PDB entry 6DNH | electron microscopy, 3.40 A resolution | chains B and E of the 4 polymer chains in the assembly

== Chain B ==
Protein: pre-mRNA 3' end processing protein WDR33
Source organism: Homo sapiens
UniProtKB: Q9C0J8 (WDR33_HUMAN); numbering as in UniProt (aligned over 1-572)
Sequence (587 residues; each row starts with the number of its first residue; numbers below 1 keep their minus sign (Met-14 is residue -14)):
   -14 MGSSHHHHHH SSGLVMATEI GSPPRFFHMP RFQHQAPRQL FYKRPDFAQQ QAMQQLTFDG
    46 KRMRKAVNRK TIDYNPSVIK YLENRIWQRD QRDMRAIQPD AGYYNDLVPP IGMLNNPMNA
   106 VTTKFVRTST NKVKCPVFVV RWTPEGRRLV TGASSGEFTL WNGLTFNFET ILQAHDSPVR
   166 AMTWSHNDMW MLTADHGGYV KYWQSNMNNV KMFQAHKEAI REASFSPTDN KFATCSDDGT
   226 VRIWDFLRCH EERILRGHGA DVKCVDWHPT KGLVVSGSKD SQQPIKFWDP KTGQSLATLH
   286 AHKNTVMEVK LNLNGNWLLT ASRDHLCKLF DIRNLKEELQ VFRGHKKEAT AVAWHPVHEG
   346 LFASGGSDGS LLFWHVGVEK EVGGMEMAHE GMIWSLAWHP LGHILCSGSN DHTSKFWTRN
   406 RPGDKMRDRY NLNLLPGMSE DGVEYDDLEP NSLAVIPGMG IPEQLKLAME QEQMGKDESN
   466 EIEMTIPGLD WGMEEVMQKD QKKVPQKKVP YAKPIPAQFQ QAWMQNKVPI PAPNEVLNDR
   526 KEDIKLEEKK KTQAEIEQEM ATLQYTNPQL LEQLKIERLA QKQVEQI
Not modelled in the structure: -14 to 41, 418-572
Differences from the reference sequence: expression tag (-14 to 0)
Swiss-Prot annotation at these positions:
  - modified residue: Ala2 (N-acetylalanine), Ser7 (Phosphoserine), Lys46 (N6-acetyllysine)
  - cross-link (Glycyl lysine isopeptide (Lys-Gly)): Lys526 (interchain with G-Cter in SUMO2), Lys530 (interchain with G-Cter in SUMO2), Lys560 (interchain with G-Cter in SUMO2)
Reported in the primary citation:
  - conformationally variable residues (order/disorder transition): Phe43 to Arg54
  - binding site for the 17-nt RNA strand (chain E): Phe43 to Gly45, Lys117, Phe153, Ile156
  - specificity-determining residues: Thr115 (proposed by the authors, not directly observed)

== Chain E ==
Molecule: 17-nt RNA strand
Sequence (17 nucleotides; numbered -6 to 10; the number before each row is that of its first residue; numbers below 1 keep their minus sign (A-6 is residue -6)):
    -6 AACCUCCAAU AAACAAC
Not modelled in the structure: -6 to 0, 8-10

== How chain B and chain E interact ==
Contacting residue pairs - 19 pairs, chain B then chain E:
  Phe43(B) with U3(E), hydrogen bond to the base; A6(E), base contact
  Asp44(B) with U3(E), sugar contact
  Gly45(B) with A4(E), sugar contact; A5(E), hydrogen bond to the sugar; A6(E), hydrogen bond to the phosphate
  Arg47(B) with A5(E), hydrogen bond to the sugar; A6(E), salt bridge to the phosphate
  Met48(B) with A5(E), base contact
  Arg49(B) with A5(E), hydrogen bond to the base; C7(E), salt bridge to the phosphate
  Arg112(B) with C7(E), phosphate contact
  Thr115(B) with A6(E), base contact
  Lys117(B) with A6(E), base contact
  Asn152(B) with C7(E), phosphate contact
  Phe153(B) with U3(E), base contact; A6(E), stacking on the base
  Glu154(B) with U3(E), sugar contact
  Ile156(B) with U3(E), base contact
Interface residues without a listed pair, chain B (17 interface residues in all): Lys46, Asn116, Trp146, Thr155

== In short ==
17 residues of chain B and 5 residues of chain E are in contact; the contacts include 5 hydrogen bonds, 2 salt
bridges and 1 aromatic stacking contact. Polar contacts include Phe43(B)-U3(E), Arg49(B)-A5(E) and
Gly45(B)-A5(E). From the paper: a binding site for the 17-nt RNA strand (chain E) at Phe43(B), Lys117(B) and
Phe153(B) among others; the specificity determinant Thr115(B).
Here chain B is pre-mRNA 3' end processing protein WDR33 (Homo sapiens) and chain E is a 17-nt RNA strand.
Entry 6DNH (Cryo-EM structure of human CPSF-160-WDR33-CPSF-30-PAS RNA complex at 3.4 A resolution) was
determined by electron microscopy, deposited together with 6BLY and 6BM0.
